PDB entry 3GTM | X-ray diffraction, 3.80 A resolution | chains B and C of the 14 polymer chains in the assembly

[Chain B]
Name: DNA-directed RNA polymerase II subunit RPB2
Source organism: Saccharomyces cerevisiae (strain ATCC 204508 / S288c)
Notes: EC 2.7.7.6; fragment: DNA-directed RNA polymerase II 140 kDa polypeptide
Reference sequence: P08518 (RPB2_YEAST); residue numbers follow UniProt; this construct covers 1-1224
Amino-acid sequence (1224 residues; row label = number of the first residue in the row):
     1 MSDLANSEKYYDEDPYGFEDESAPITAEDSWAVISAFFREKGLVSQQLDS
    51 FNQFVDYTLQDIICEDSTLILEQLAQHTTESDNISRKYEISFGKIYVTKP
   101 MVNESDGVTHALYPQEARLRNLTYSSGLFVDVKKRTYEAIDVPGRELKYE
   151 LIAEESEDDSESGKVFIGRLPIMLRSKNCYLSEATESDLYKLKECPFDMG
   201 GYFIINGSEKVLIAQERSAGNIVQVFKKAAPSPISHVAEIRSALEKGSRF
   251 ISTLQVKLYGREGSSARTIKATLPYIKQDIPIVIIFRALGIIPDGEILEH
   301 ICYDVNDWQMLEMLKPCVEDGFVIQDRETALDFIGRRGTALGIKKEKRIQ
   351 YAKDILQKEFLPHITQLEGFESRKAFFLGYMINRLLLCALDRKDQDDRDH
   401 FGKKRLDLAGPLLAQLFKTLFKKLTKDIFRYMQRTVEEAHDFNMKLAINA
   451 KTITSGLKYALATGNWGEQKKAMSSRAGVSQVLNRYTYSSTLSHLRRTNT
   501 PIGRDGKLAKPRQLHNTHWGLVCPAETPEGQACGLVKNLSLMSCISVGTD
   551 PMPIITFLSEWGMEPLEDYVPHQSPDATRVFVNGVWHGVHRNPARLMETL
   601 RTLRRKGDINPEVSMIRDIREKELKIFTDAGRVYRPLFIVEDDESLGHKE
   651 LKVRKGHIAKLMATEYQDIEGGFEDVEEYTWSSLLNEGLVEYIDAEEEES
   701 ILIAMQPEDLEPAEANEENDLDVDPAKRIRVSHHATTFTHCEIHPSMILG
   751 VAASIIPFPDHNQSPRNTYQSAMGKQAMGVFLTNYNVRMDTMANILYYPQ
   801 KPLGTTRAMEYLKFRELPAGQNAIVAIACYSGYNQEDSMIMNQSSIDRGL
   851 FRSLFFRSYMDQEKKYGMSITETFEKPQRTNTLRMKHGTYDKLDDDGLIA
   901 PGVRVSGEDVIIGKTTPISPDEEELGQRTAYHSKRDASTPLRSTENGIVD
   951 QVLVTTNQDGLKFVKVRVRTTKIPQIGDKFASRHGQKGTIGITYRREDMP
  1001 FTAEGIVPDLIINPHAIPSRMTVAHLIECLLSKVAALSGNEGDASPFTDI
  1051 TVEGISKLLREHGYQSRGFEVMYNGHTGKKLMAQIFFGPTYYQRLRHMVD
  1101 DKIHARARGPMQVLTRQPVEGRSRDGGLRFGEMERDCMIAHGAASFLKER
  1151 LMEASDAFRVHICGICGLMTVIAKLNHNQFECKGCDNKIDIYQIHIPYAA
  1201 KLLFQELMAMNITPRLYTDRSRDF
Unresolved in the structure: 1-19, 71-89, 135-163, 336-344, 438-445, 470-473, 503-506, 669-677, 716-721, 920-932
Ion coordination: Zn2+: Cys-1163, Cys-1166, Cys-1182, Cys-1185

[Chain C]
Name: DNA-directed RNA polymerase II subunit RPB3
Source organism: Saccharomyces cerevisiae (strain ATCC 204508 / S288c)
Notes: fragment: DNA-directed RNA polymerase II 45 kDa polypeptide
Reference sequence: P16370 (RPB3_YEAST); residues 1-318 here = UniProt positions 1-318
Amino-acid sequence (318 residues; each row starts with the number of its first residue):
     1 MSEEGPQVKIREASKDNVDFILSNVDLAMANSLRRVMIAEIPTLAIDSVE
    51 VETNTTVLADEFIAHRLGLIPLQSMDIEQLEYSRDCFCEDHCDKCSVVLT
   101 LQAFGESESTTNVYSKDLVIVSNLMGRNIGHPIIQDKEGNGVLICKLRKG
   151 QELKLTCVAKKGIAKEHAKWGPAAAIEFEYDPWNKLKHTDYWYEQDSAKE
   201 WPQSKNCEYEDPPNEGDPFDYKAQADTFYMNVESVGSIPVDQVVVRGIDT
   251 LQKKVASILLALTQMDQDKVNFASGDNNTASNMLGSNEDVMMTGAEQDPY
   301 SNASQMGNTGSGGYDNAW
Unresolved in the structure: 1-2, 269-318
Ion coordination: Zn2+: Cys-86, Cys-88, Cys-92, Cys-95
Curated features (UniProtKB/Swiss-Prot):
  - binding site (Zn(2+)): Cys-86, Cys-88, Cys-92, Cys-95
  - modified residue: Ser-2 (N-acetylserine)
  - natural variant: Ala-30 (A30D: In mutant RPB3-1)
  - mutagenesis: Lys-9 (K9E: Transcript termination readthrough)

[Interface between chain B and chain C]
Pairs across the interface (79):
  Asn-786(B) with Val-57(C)
  Tyr-797(B) with Glu-61(C); Phe-62(C)
  Tyr-798(B) with Phe-62(C), hydrophobic; His-65(C); Arg-66(C), hydrogen bond
  Ser-844(B) with Ala-168(C)
  Asp-847(B) with His-65(C); His-167(C); Ala-168(C), hydrogen bond (side chain-backbone)
  Arg-848(B) with His-65(C); Leu-69(C); Ala-168(C)
  Arg-852(B) with His-65(C)
  Arg-969(B) with Ala-59(C); Asp-60(C), salt bridge; Glu-61(C), salt bridge
  Thr-971(B) with Glu-61(C), hydrogen bond
  Arg-995(B) with Lys-165(C)
  Arg-996(B) with Ile-38(C); Ala-173(C); Ala-174(C), hydrogen bond (side chain-backbone); Ala-175(C)
  Glu-997(B) with Arg-34(C), hydrogen bond (backbone-side chain); Arg-35(C); Ile-38(C); Ala-39(C)
  Asp-998(B) with Arg-35(C), salt bridge
  Phe-1001(B) with Arg-34(C); Phe-178(C), hydrophobic
  Ala-1003(B) with Glu-177(C); Phe-178(C), hydrogen bond (backbone-backbone); Glu-179(C)
  Glu-1004(B) with Glu-177(C)
  Gly-1005(B) with Ala-175(C); Ile-176(C)
  Arg-1060(B) with Lys-199(C), hydrogen bond (side chain-backbone)
  Gly-1063(B) with Pro-202(C)
  Gln-1065(B) with Trp-192(C); Glu-200(C); Trp-201(C)
  Arg-1067(B) with Trp-192(C); Glu-194(C), salt bridge
  Phe-1069(B) with Trp-192(C), hydrophobic; Trp-201(C), hydrophobic
  Val-1071(B) with Thr-189(C); Trp-201(C), hydrophobic
  Tyr-1073(B) with Phe-178(C); Glu-179(C); Tyr-180(C), hydrophobic
  Gly-1075(B) with Asn-31(C); Arg-34(C); Arg-35(C), hydrogen bond (backbone-side chain)
  His-1076(B) with Asn-31(C), hydrogen bond (backbone-side chain); Arg-35(C)
  Thr-1077(B) with Leu-27(C); Asn-31(C), hydrogen bond (backbone-side chain)
  Gly-1078(B) with Leu-27(C); Asn-31(C); Phe-178(C); Tyr-180(C)
  Lys-1079(B) with Leu-27(C); Tyr-180(C); His-188(C)
  Lys-1080(B) with Tyr-180(C), hydrogen bond (side chain-backbone); Asp-181(C), hydrogen bond (side chain-backbone); Asn-184(C); His-188(C); Thr-189(C)
  Leu-1081(B) with His-188(C); Thr-189(C)
  Met-1082(B) with Lys-187(C); His-188(C); Thr-189(C); Asp-190(C), hydrogen bond (backbone-backbone)
  Gln-1084(B) with Asp-190(C), hydrogen bond (side chain-backbone); Tyr-191(C); Trp-192(C), hydrogen bond (side chain-backbone); Trp-201(C), hydrogen bond
Interface residues without a listed pair, chain B (39 interface residues in all): Gly-849, Leu-854, Met-999, Tyr-1064, Glu-1070, Ala-1083

[Summary]
39 residues of chain B and 38 residues of chain C are in contact; the contacts include 16 hydrogen bonds and 4
salt bridges. Polar pairs include Arg-969(B)/Asp-60(C), Arg-969(B)/Glu-61(C) and Asp-998(B)/Arg-35(C). Curated
annotation (UniProt) lists 4 Zn2+-binding residues and one mutagenesis site on chain C.
Chain B is DNA-directed RNA polymerase II subunit RPB2 and chain C is DNA-directed RNA polymerase II subunit
RPB3, both from Saccharomyces cerevisiae (strain ATCC 204508 / S288c); the structure, Co-complex of
Backtracked RNA polymerase II with TFIIS, was determined by X-ray diffraction, deposited together with 3GTG,
3GTJ, 3GTK, 3GTL, 3GTO, 3GTP and 3GTQ.
